8FFR - chains H and W of the 12 polymer chains in the assembly; structure by X-ray diffraction, 3.49 A resolution.

== Chain H ==
Name: Nucleoprotein
Organism: Rabies virus CVS-11
UniProt: A8VR20 (A8VR20_9RHAB); residues 1-450 here = UniProt positions 1-450
Amino-acid sequence (450 residues; each row starts with the number of its first residue):
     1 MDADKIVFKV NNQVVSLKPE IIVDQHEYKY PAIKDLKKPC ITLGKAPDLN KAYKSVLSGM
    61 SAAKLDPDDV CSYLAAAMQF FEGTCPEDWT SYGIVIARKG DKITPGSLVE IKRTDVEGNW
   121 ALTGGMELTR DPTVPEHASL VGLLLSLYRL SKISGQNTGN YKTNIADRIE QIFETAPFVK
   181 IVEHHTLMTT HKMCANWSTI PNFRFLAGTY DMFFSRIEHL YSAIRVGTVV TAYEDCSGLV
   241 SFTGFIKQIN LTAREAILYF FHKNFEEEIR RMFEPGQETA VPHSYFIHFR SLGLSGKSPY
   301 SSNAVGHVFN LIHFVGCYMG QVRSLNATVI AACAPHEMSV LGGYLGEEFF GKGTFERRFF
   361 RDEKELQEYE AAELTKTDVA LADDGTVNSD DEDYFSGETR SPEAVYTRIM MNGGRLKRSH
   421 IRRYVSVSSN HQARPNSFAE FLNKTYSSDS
Not modelled in the structure: 1-5, 373-397, 449-450

== Chain W ==
Molecule: 99-nt RNA strand
Sequence (99 nucleotides; numbered 1 to 99; the number before each row is that of its first residue):
     1 CCCCCCCACC CACAAAAACC ACAACACCCA CAAACCCAAA AAACCCCACA ACCCCCCCAC
    61 ACCCCACCAA CCCCACAAAC CCCACACACC CCACAAAAC

== Interface between chain H and chain W ==
Contacting residue pairs (36):
  Arg149(H) - A12(W)  salt bridge to the phosphate
  Arg149(H) - C13(W)  salt bridge to the phosphate
  Gln156(H) - C10(W)  base contact
  Asn157(H) - C10(W)  base contact
  Thr158(H) - C10(W)  sugar contact
  Tyr161(H) - C10(W)  base contact
  Arg168(H) - A12(W)  salt bridge to the phosphate
  Arg168(H) - C13(W)  salt bridge to the phosphate
  Ile172(H) - C13(W)  base contact
  Ala223(H) - C13(W)  base contact
  Arg225(H) - C13(W)  sugar contact
  Val226(H) - C13(W)  sugar contact
  Val229(H) - A12(W)  base contact
  Val230(H) - A12(W)  base contact
  Asp235(H) - C6(W)  hydrogen bond to the sugar
  Asp235(H) - C7(W)  phosphate contact
  Asp235(H) - A8(W)  phosphate contact
  Cys236(H) - A8(W)  hydrogen bond to the phosphate
  Ser237(H) - A8(W)  hydrogen bond to the phosphate
  Arg290(H) - C6(W)  hydrogen bond to the sugar
  Arg290(H) - C7(W)  salt bridge to the phosphate
  Lys297(H) - C6(W)  salt bridge to the phosphate
  Lys297(H) - C7(W)  phosphate contact
  Ser298(H) - C7(W)  hydrogen bond to the phosphate
  Ser301(H) - A8(W)  phosphate contact
  Ser302(H) - A8(W)  hydrogen bond to the phosphate
  Asn303(H) - A8(W)  hydrogen bond to the base
  Phe309(H) - C9(W)  phosphate contact
  Arg323(H) - C9(W)  salt bridge to the phosphate
  Asn326(H) - C9(W)  sugar contact
  Ala327(H) - C9(W)  phosphate contact
  Thr328(H) - A8(W)  hydrogen bond to the base
  Thr328(H) - C9(W)  hydrogen bond to the phosphate
  Arg434(H) - C9(W)  hydrogen bond to the sugar
  Arg434(H) - C10(W)  sugar contact
  Arg434(H) - C11(W)  salt bridge to the phosphate
Other interface residues (no listed pair), chain H (34 interface residues in all): Ile165, Asn196, Arg204, Glu218, Ser222, Ala232, Pro435
Other interface residues (no listed pair), chain W (10 interface residues in all): C4, A14

== In short ==
34 residues of chain H face 10 of chain W across their interface; the contacts include 10 hydrogen bonds and 8
salt bridges. Polar contacts include Asn303(H)-A8(W), Thr328(H)-A8(W) and Asp235(H)-C6(W).
Here chain H is Nucleoprotein (Rabies virus CVS-11) and chain W is a 99-nt RNA strand. Entry 8FFR (Revised
structure of the rabies virus nucleoprotein-RNA complex) was determined by X-ray diffraction together with
8B8V from the same study.
